PDB entry 6AWB | electron microscopy, 6.70 A resolution (low resolution: residue-level contacts below are approximate; hydrogen-bond / salt-bridge calls are withheld) | chains A and J of the 27 polymer chains in the assembly

[Chain A]
Molecule: 16S rRNA
From: Escherichia coli
Sequence (1539 nucleotides; numbered 2 to 1540; the number before each row is that of its first residue):
     2 AAUUGAAGAG UUUGAUCAUG GCUCAGAUUG AACGCUGGCG GCAGGCCUAA CACAUGCAAG
    62 UCGAACGGUA ACAGGAAGAA GCUUGCUUCU UUGCUGACGA GUGGCGGACG GGUGAGUAAU
   122 GUCUGGGAAA CUGCCUGAUG GAGGGGGAUA ACUACUGGAA ACGGUAGCUA AUACCGCAUA
   182 ACGUCGCAAG ACCAAAGAGG GGGACCUUCG GGCCUCUUGC CAUCGGAUGU GCCCAGAUGG
   242 GAUUAGCUAG UAGGUGGGGU AACGGCUCAC CUAGGCGACG AUCCCUAGCU GGUCUGAGAG
   302 GAUGACCAGC CACACUGGAA CUGAGACACG GUCCAGACUC CUACGGGAGG CAGCAGUGGG
   362 GAAUAUUGCA CAAUGGGCGC AAGCCUGAUG CAGCCAUGCC GCGUGUAUGA AGAAGGCCUU
   422 CGGGUUGUAA AGUACUUUCA GCGGGGAGGA AGGGAGUAAA GUUAAUACCU UUGCUCAUUG
   482 ACGUUACCCG CAGAAGAAGC ACCGGCUAAC UCCGUGCCAG CAGCCGCGGU AAUACGGAGG
   542 GUGCAAGCGU UAAUCGGAAU UACUGGGCGU AAAGCGCACG CAGGCGGUUU GUUAAGUCAG
   602 AUGUGAAAUC CCCGGGCUCA ACCUGGGAAC UGCAUCUGAU ACUGGCAAGC UUGAGUCUCG
   662 UAGAGGGGGG UAGAAUUCCA GGUGUAGCGG UGAAAUGCGU AGAGAUCUGG AGGAAUACCG
   722 GUGGCGAAGG CGGCCCCCUG GACGAAGACU GACGCUCAGG UGCGAAAGCG UGGGGAGCAA
   782 ACAGGAUUAG AUACCCUGGU AGUCCACGCC GUAAACGAUG UCGACUUGGA GGUUGUGCCC
   842 UUGAGGCGUG GCUUCCGGAG CUAACGCGUU AAGUCGACCG CCUGGGGAGU ACGGCCGCAA
   902 GGUUAAAACU CAAAUGAAUU GACGGGGGCC CGCACAAGCG GUGGAGCAUG UGGUUUAAUU
   962 CGAUGCAACG CGAAGAACCU UACCUGGUCU UGACAUCCAC GGAAGUUUUC AGAGAUGAGA
  1022 AUGUGCCUUC GGGAACCGUG AGACAGGUGC UGCAUGGCUG UCGUCAGCUC GUGUUGUGAA
  1082 AUGUUGGGUU AAGUCCCGCA ACGAGCGCAA CCCUUAUCCU UUGUUGCCAG CGGUCCGGCC
  1142 GGGAACUCAA AGGAGACUGC CAGUGAUAAA CUGGAGGAAG GUGGGGAUGA CGUCAAGUCA
  1202 UCAUGGCCCU UACGACCAGG GCUACACACG UGCUACAAUG GCGCAUACAA AGAGAAGCGA
  1262 CCUCGCGAGA GCAAGCGGAC CUCAUAAAGU GCGUCGUAGU CCGGAUUGGA GUCUGCAACU
  1322 CGACUCCAUG AAGUCGGAAU CGCUAGUAAU CGUGGAUCAG AAUGCCACGG UGAAUACGUU
  1382 CCCGGGCCUU GUACACACCG CCCGUCACAC CAUGGGAGUG GGUUGCAAAA GAAGUAGGUA
  1442 GCUUAACCUU CGGGAGGGCG CUUACCACUU UGUGAUUCAU GACUGGGGUG AAGUCGUAAC
  1502 AAGGUAACCG UAGGGGAACC UGCGGUUGGA UCACCUCCU
Unresolved in the structure: 1400-1495

[Chain J]
Molecule: 30S ribosomal protein S7
From: Escherichia coli
UniProt: B7MCV6 (RS7_ECO45); residues 1-151 here correspond to UniProt positions 2-152 (UniProt number = residue number + 1)
Chain sequence (151 residues; each row starts with the number of its first residue):
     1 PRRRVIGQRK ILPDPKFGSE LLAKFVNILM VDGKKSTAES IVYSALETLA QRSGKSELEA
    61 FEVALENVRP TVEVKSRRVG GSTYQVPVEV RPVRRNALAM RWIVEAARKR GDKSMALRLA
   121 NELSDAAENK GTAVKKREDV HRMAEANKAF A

[Chain A / chain J interface]
Pairs across the interface - 69 pairs, chain A then chain J:
  C932(A) - Arg2(J)
  C932(A) - Arg3(J)
  G933(A) - Pro1(J)
  G933(A) - Arg2(J)
  A935(A) - Arg2(J)
  A938(A) - Arg94(J)
  A938(A) - Arg101(J)
  G939(A) - Arg101(J)
  G941(A) - Arg108(J)
  U1091(A) - Arg3(J)
  A1092(A) - Arg3(J)
  A1093(A) - Arg3(J)
  A1239(A) - Ser114(J)
  A1239(A) - Met115(J)
  A1239(A) - Arg118(J)
  U1240(A) - Val31(J)
  U1240(A) - Lys34(J)
  U1240(A) - Thr37(J)
  U1240(A) - Ile41(J)
  U1240(A) - Ser114(J)
  U1240(A) - Met115(J)
  G1241(A) - Lys34(J)
  G1290(A) - Ser36(J)
  G1290(A) - Thr37(J)
  U1291(A) - Thr37(J)
  G1297(A) - Lys113(J)
  G1297(A) - Ser114(J)
  U1298(A) - Asp112(J)
  U1298(A) - Lys113(J)
  U1298(A) - Arg118(J)
  U1345(A) - Pro1(J)
  A1346(A) - Arg9(J)
  A1350(A) - Asp32(J)
  A1350(A) - Gly33(J)
  U1351(A) - Asp32(J)
  U1372(A) - Gly33(J)
  U1372(A) - Lys34(J)
  U1372(A) - Lys35(J)
  G1373(A) - Asn27(J)
  G1373(A) - Met30(J)
  G1373(A) - Gly33(J)
  G1373(A) - Lys35(J)
  A1374(A) - Asn27(J)
  A1374(A) - Ile28(J)
  A1375(A) - Ile11(J)
  U1376(A) - Gln8(J)
  U1376(A) - Arg9(J)
  U1376(A) - Val93(J)
  U1376(A) - Arg94(J)
  U1376(A) - Ala97(J)
  A1377(A) - Pro1(J)
  A1377(A) - Arg4(J)
  A1377(A) - Ile6(J)
  A1377(A) - Gly7(J)
  A1377(A) - Arg9(J)
  C1378(A) - Val5(J)
  C1378(A) - Ile6(J)
  C1378(A) - Lys75(J)
  C1378(A) - Val88(J)
  C1378(A) - Arg91(J)
  G1379(A) - Pro1(J)
  G1379(A) - Val5(J)
  G1379(A) - Arg77(J)
  U1380(A) - Arg2(J)
  U1381(A) - Arg77(J)
  U1381(A) - Arg78(J)
  C1382(A) - Arg78(J)
  C1536(A) - Val79(J)
  U1537(A) - Val79(J)
Other interface residues (no listed pair), chain A (39 interface residues in all): C931, C936, A937, A1289, C1336, A1349
Other interface residues (no listed pair), chain J (41 interface residues in all): Lys24, Leu29, Lys109, Gly111

[Summary]
39 residues of chain A face 41 of chain J across their interface.
Here chain A is 16S rRNA and chain J is 30S ribosomal protein S7, both from Escherichia coli. Entry 6AWB
(Structure of 30S ribosomal subunit and RNA polymerase complex in non-rotated state) was determined by
electron microscopy together with 6AWC and 6AWD from the same study.
